8A8V - chains D and G of the 7 polymer chains in the assembly; structure by electron microscopy, 3.34 A resolution.

== Chain D ==
Protein: ATP-dependent Clp protease ATP-binding subunit ClpC1
Source organism: Mycobacterium tuberculosis
Notes: EC 3.4.-.-
UniProtKB: P9WPC9 (CLPC1_MYCTU); residues 1-848 here = UniProt positions 1-848
Chain sequence (856 residues; each row starts with the number of its first residue):
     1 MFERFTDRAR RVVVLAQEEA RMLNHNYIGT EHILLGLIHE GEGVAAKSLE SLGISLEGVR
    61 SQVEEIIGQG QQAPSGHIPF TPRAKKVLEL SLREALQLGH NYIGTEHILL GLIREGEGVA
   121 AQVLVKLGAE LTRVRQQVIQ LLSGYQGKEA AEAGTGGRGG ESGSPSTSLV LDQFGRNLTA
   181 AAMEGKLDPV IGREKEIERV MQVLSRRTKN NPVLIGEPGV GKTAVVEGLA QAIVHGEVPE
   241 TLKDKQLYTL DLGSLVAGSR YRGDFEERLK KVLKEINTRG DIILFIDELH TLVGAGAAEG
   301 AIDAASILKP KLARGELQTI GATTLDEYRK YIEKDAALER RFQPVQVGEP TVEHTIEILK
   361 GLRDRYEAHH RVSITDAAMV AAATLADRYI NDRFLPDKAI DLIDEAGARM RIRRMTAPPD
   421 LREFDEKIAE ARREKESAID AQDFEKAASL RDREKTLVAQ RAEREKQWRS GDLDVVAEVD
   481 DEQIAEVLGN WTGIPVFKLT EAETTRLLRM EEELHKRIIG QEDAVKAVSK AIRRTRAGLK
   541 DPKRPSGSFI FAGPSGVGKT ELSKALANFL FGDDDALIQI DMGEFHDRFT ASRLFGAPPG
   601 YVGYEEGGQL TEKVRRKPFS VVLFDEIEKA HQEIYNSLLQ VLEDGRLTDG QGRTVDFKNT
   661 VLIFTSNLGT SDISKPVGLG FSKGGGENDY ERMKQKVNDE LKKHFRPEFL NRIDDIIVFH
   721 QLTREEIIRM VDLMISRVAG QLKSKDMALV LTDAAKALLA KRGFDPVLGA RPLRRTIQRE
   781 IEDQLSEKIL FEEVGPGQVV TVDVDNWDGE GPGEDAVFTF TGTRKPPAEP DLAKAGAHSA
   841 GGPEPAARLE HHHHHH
Not modelled in the structure: 1-167, 416-475, 671-688, 822-856
Sequence notes: expression tag (849-856)
Ligand contacts:
  - ADP (adenosine-5'-diphosphate), molecule 1: Asp188, Pro189, Val190, Ile191, Arg193, Pro218, Gly219, Val220, Gly221, Lys222, Thr223, Ala224, Ile358, Leu362, Pro396, Ile400
  - ADP, molecule 2: Arg314, Arg340, Arg341
  - ADP, molecule 3: Arg517, Ile518, Ile519, Pro554, Ser555, Gly556, Val557, Gly558, Lys559, Thr560, Glu561, Leu722, Met730, Leu733, Met734, Ala770, Arg771, Arg774
Swiss-Prot annotation at these positions:
  - binding site (ATP): Gly216 to Thr223, Gly553 to Thr560
What the authors report for this chain:
  - mutagenesis - F444A: increased catalytic activity (ATPase activity)
  - mutagenesis - F444A: unchanged catalytic activity on FITC-casein
  - mutagenesis - F444A: unchanged catalytic activity on GFPssra

== Chain G ==
Protein: Bound polypeptide
Source organism: Mycobacterium tuberculosis
Chain sequence (23 residues; each row starts with the number of its first residue; X marks 23 residues of unknown identity (built as UNK)):
     1 XXXXXXXXXX XXXXXXXXXX XXX

== Interface between chain D and chain G ==
Chain D side of the interface, 11 residues: Ser259, Arg260, Tyr261, Arg262, Ala297, Ala298, Glu299, Phe589, Gly600, Tyr601, Val602

== Overview ==
Chain D and chain G make no direct contact in this assembly. Chain D binds 3 copies of ADP. UniProt lists 16
ATP-binding residues on chain D. From the paper: F444A of chain D increases catalytic activity (ATPase
activity); F444A of chain D leaves catalytic activity on FITC-casein unchanged.
Chain D is ATP-dependent Clp protease ATP-binding subunit ClpC1 and chain G is Bound polypeptide, both from
Mycobacterium tuberculosis; the structure, Mycobacterium tuberculosis ClpC1 hexamer structure bound to the
natural product antibiotic Cyclomarin, was determined by electron microscopy together with 8A8U and 8A8W from
the same study.
